9JNU - chains E and J of the 11 polymer chains in the assembly; structure by electron microscopy, 2.50 A resolution.

# Chain E
Molecule: Histone H3
Source organism: Xenopus laevis
Reference sequence: A0A310TTQ1 (A0A310TTQ1_XENLA); residues 1-135 here correspond to UniProt positions 2-136 (UniProt number = residue number + 1)
Sequence (135 residues; numbered 1 to 135; the number before each row is that of its first residue):
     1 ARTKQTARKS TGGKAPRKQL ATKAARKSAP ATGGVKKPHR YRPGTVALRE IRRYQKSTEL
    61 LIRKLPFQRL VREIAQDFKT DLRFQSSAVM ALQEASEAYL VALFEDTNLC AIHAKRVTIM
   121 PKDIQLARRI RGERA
Disordered / not traced: 1-39, 135

# Chain J
Molecule: 146-nt DNA strand
Source organism: Escherichia coli K-12
Sequence (146 nucleotides; numbered 1 to 146; the number before each row is that of its first residue):
     1 ATCGGATGTA TATATCTGAC ACGTGCCTGG AGACTAGGGA GTAATCCCCT TGGCGGTTAA
    61 AACGCGGGGG ACAGCGCGTA CGTGCGTTTA AGCGGTGCTA GAGCTGTCTA CGACCAATTG
   121 AGCGGCCTCG GCACCGGGAT TCTCGA

# Chain E / chain J interface
Contacting residue pairs (25):
  Arg-40(E) / DG82(J)  base contact
  Arg-40(E) / DT83(J)  hydrogen bond to the base
  Arg-40(E) / DG84(J)  sugar contact
  Tyr-41(E) / DA6(J)  hydrogen bond to the sugar
  Tyr-41(E) / DT7(J)  sugar contact
  Tyr-41(E) / DT83(J)  sugar contact
  Tyr-41(E) / DG84(J)  hydrogen bond to the phosphate
  Pro-43(E) / DG82(J)  phosphate contact
  Pro-43(E) / DT83(J)  phosphate contact
  Gly-44(E) / DG82(J)  phosphate contact
  Gly-44(E) / DT83(J)  hydrogen bond to the phosphate
  Thr-45(E) / DT83(J)  phosphate contact
  Val-46(E) / DT83(J)  hydrogen bond to the phosphate
  Val-46(E) / DG84(J)  phosphate contact
  Ala-47(E) / DT83(J)  hydrogen bond to the phosphate
  Arg-49(E) / DT7(J)  sugar contact
  Arg-53(E) / DG8(J)  salt bridge to the phosphate
  Arg-63(E) / DA91(J)  phosphate contact
  Arg-63(E) / DG92(J)  salt bridge to the phosphate
  Lys-64(E) / DG92(J)  hydrogen bond to the phosphate
  Lys-64(E) / DC93(J)  salt bridge to the phosphate
  Leu-65(E) / DG92(J)  hydrogen bond to the phosphate
  Pro-66(E) / DA91(J)  phosphate contact
  Arg-69(E) / DA91(J)  salt bridge to the phosphate
  Arg-83(E) / DG101(J)  sugar contact
Also at the interface, not in a pair above, chain E (18 interface residues in all): Arg-42, Lys-56, Lys-115
Also at the interface, not in a pair above, chain J (13 interface residues in all): DT9, DA73, DA100

# Summary
The interface between chain E and chain J involves 18 residues on one side and 13 on the other; the contacts
include 8 hydrogen bonds and 4 salt bridges. Among the polar pairs are Arg-40(E)/DT83(J), Tyr-41(E)/DA6(J) and
Tyr-41(E)/DG84(J).
Chain E is Histone H3 (Xenopus laevis) and chain J is a 146-nt DNA strand (Escherichia coli K-12); the
structure, Structure of isw1-nucleosome complex in ADP state, was determined by electron microscopy (same
publication as 9JNT, 9JNV, 9JO2, 9JO5, 9LIU and 9LJ2).
